PDB entry 1WGJ | X-ray diffraction, 2.00 A resolution | chains A and B

== Chain A (and B) ==
Name: Inorganic pyrophosphatase
From: Saccharomyces cerevisiae
Notes: EC 3.6.1.1; chain B of this document is another copy of the same molecule, construct and numbering; everything in this record applies to it too
Reference sequence: P00817 (IPYR_YEAST); residues 1-286 here = UniProt positions 1-286
Chain sequence (286 residues; numbered 1 to 286; the number before each row is that of its first residue):
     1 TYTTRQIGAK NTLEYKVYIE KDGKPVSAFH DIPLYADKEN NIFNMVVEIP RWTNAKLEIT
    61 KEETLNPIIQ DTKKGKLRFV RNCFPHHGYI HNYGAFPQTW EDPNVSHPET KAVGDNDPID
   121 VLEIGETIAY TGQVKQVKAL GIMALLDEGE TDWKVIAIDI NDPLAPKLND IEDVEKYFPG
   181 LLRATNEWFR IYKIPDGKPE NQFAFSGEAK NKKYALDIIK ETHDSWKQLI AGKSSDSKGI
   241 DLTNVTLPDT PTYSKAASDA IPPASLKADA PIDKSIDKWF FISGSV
Not modelled in the structure: 283-286
Ion coordination: Mn2+ site 1: Glu-58 (together with phosphate ion); Mn2+ site 2: Asp-115, Asp-120, Asp-152 (together with phosphate ion); Mn2+ site 3: Asp-120 (together with phosphate ion); Mn2+ site 4: Asp-147, Asp-152 (together with phosphate ion)

== How chain A and chain B interact ==
Contacting residue pairs (35):
  Arg-51(A) / Asp-277(B)  hydrogen bond (side chain-backbone)
  Trp-52(A) / Asn-82(B)
  Trp-52(A) / His-87(B)
  Trp-52(A) / Asp-277(B)
  Trp-52(A) / Trp-279(B)
  Asn-82(A) / Trp-52(B)
  Phe-84(A) / Pro-179(B)
  Phe-84(A) / Gly-180(B)
  Phe-84(A) / Leu-181(B)  hydrophobic
  Phe-84(A) / Ala-184(B)  hydrophobic
  Pro-85(A) / Pro-85(B)
  His-87(A) / Trp-52(B)
  His-87(A) / His-87(B)
  Ile-90(A) / Trp-279(B)
  Glu-126(A) / Asp-277(B)
  Glu-126(A) / Lys-278(B)
  Thr-127(A) / Asp-277(B)
  Ile-128(A) / Asp-277(B)  hydrogen bond (backbone-side chain)
  Phe-178(A) / Phe-281(B)  hydrophobic
  Pro-179(A) / Phe-84(B)
  Pro-179(A) / Phe-281(B)
  Gly-180(A) / Phe-84(B)
  Leu-181(A) / Phe-84(B)  hydrophobic
  Ala-184(A) / Phe-84(B)  hydrophobic
  Lys-274(A) / Thr-127(B)
  Asp-277(A) / Arg-51(B)  hydrogen bond (backbone-side chain)
  Asp-277(A) / Trp-52(B)
  Asp-277(A) / Glu-126(B)
  Asp-277(A) / Thr-127(B)
  Asp-277(A) / Ile-128(B)  hydrogen bond (side chain-backbone)
  Lys-278(A) / Glu-126(B)
  Trp-279(A) / Trp-52(B)  hydrophobic
  Trp-279(A) / Ile-90(B)
  Phe-281(A) / Phe-178(B)  hydrophobic
  Phe-281(A) / Pro-179(B)
Interface residues without a listed pair, chain A (21 interface residues in all): Tyr-177
Interface residues without a listed pair, chain B (20 interface residues in all): Tyr-177

== Overview ==
Chain A and chain B form an interface of 21 and 20 residues respectively, with 4 hydrogen bonds. Among the
polar pairs are Arg-51(A)/Asp-277(B) and Ile-128(A)/Asp-277(B). Asp-115(A), Asp-120(A) and Asp-152(A) form the
Mn2+ site 2. Asp-147(A) and Asp-152(A) coordinate Mn2+ site 4.
Both chains are Inorganic pyrophosphatase (Saccharomyces cerevisiae). Entry 1WGJ (Structure of inorganic
pyrophosphatase) was determined by X-ray diffraction (same publication as 1WGI).
